Entry 7ZM4 (X-ray diffraction, 1.62 A resolution); this record covers chain B.

[Chain B]
Name: 4,5:9,10-diseco-3-hydroxy-5,9,17-trioxoandrosta-1(10), 2-diene-4-oate hydrolase
Source organism: Mycobacterium tuberculosis H37Rv
Notes: EC 3.7.1.17, 3.7.1.8
Reference sequence: P9WNH5 (HSAD_MYCTU); numbering as in UniProt (aligned over 1-291)
Sequence (299 residues; each row starts with the number of its first residue):
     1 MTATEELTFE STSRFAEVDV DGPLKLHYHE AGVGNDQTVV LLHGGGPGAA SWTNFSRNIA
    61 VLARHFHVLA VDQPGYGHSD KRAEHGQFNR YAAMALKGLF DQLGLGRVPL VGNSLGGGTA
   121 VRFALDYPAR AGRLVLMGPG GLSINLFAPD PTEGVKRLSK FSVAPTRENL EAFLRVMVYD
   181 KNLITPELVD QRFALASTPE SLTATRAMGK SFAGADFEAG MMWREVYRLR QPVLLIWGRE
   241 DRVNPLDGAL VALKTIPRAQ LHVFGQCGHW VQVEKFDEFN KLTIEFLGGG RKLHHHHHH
Disordered / not traced: 1-6, 291-299
Differences from the reference sequence: expression tag (292-299)
Glycans and other covalent adducts: undecyl dihydrogen phosphate (IYB) linked to Ser114
Residues lining bound ligands: undecyl dihydrogen phosphate (IYB): Gly44, Gly45, Gly46, Leu115, Val155, Leu158, Ser159, Ser162, Thr205, Gly209, Val243, Asn244, His269
Swiss-Prot annotation at these positions:
  - active site: His269 (Proton acceptor)
  - binding site (substrate): Gly45, Gly46, Asn54, Asn113, Leu115, Arg192, Trp270
  - site: Ser114 (Transition state stabilizer)
  - mutagenesis: Ser114 (S114A: Reduces the hydrolase activity)

[Overview]
Covalently linked undecyl dihydrogen phosphate: at Ser114. UniProt lists active-site residue His269, 7
substrate-binding residues and one mutagenesis site.
Chain B is 4,5:9,10-diseco-3-hydroxy-5,9,17-trioxoandrosta-1(10), 2-diene-4-oate hydrolase (Mycobacterium
tuberculosis H37Rv); the structure, Crystal structure of HsaD from Mycobacterium tuberculosis in complex with
Cyclipostin-like inhibitor CyC31, was determined by X-ray diffraction together with 7ZJT, 7ZM1, 7ZM2 and 7ZM3
from the same study.
